PDB entry 1LDC | X-ray diffraction, 2.90 A resolution | chains A and B

== Chain A (and B) ==
Name: L-lactate dehydrogenase
Source organism: Saccharomyces cerevisiae
Notes: EC 1.1.2.3; chain B of this document is another copy of the same molecule, construct and numbering; everything in this record applies to it too
UniProtKB: P00175 (CYB2_YEAST); residues 1-511 here correspond to UniProt positions 81-591 (UniProt number = residue number + 80)
Chain sequence (511 residues; row label = number of the first residue in the row):
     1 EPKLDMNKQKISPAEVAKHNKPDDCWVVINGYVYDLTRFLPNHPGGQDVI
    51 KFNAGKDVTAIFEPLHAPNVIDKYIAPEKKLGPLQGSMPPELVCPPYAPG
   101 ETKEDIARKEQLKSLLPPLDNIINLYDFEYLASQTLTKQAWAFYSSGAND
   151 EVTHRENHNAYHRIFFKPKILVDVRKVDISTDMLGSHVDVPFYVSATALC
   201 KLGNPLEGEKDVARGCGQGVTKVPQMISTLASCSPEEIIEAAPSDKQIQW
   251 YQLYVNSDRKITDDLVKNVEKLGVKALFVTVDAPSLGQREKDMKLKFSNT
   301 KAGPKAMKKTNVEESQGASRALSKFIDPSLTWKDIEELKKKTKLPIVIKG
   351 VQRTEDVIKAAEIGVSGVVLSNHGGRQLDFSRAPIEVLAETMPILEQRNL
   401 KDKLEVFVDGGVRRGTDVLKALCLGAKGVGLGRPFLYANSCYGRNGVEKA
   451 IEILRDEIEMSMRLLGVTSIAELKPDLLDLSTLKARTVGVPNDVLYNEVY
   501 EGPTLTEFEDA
Disordered / not traced: 1-9, 297-320 (chain B: 1-101, 297-324)
Construct notes: engineered mutation Phe143 (Tyr223 in P00175)
Metal / ion sites: heme Fe: His43, His66
Residues lining bound ligands:
  - FMN (flavin mononucleotide): Phe143, Tyr144, Ser195, Ala196, Thr197, Ala198, Ser228, Gln252, Tyr254, Thr280, Lys349, Ser371, His373, Gly374, Arg376, Asp409, Gly410, Gly411, Arg413, Gly430, Leu431, Gly432, Arg433, Leu436
  - heme (HEM): Val27, Ile29, Leu36, Phe39, His43, Pro44, Gly45, Val49, Ile50, Val58, Ile61, Phe62, Leu65, His66, Val70, Ile71, Tyr74, Ile75, Tyr97, Gln139, Phe143, Ala198, Leu199, Leu230, Asp292, Lys296, Phe325
  - pyruvic acid (PYR): Phe143, Ala198, Tyr254, Arg289, His373, Arg376
UniProt features mapped onto this chain:
  - active site: His373 (Proton acceptor)
  - binding site (heme b): His43, His66, Tyr97, Gln139, Lys296
  - binding site (FMN): Ser195 to Ala198, Ser228, Gln252, Thr280, Lys349, Asp409 to Arg413, Gly432, Arg433
  - binding site (pyruvate): Tyr254, His373, Arg376

== How chain A and chain B interact ==
Pairs across the interface (101):
  Ile123(A) - Gln288(B)
  Ile123(A) - Glu290(B)
  Ile123(A) - Lys294(B)
  Asn124(A) - Glu290(B)
  Val152(A) - Pro491(B)
  Arg155(A) - Pro491(B)
  Arg155(A) - Asn492(B)  hydrogen bond (side chain-backbone)
  Glu156(A) - Pro491(B)
  Asn159(A) - Val488(B)
  Asn159(A) - Pro491(B)
  His162(A) - Phe380(B)
  His162(A) - Val488(B)
  Arg163(A) - Val488(B)  hydrogen bond (side chain-backbone)
  Ile164(A) - Phe380(B)
  Phe165(A) - Glu156(B)
  Phe165(A) - Phe380(B)
  Phe165(A) - Ser381(B)
  Phe165(A) - Arg382(B)
  Phe165(A) - Arg486(B)
  Phe166(A) - Leu378(B)  hydrophobic
  Phe166(A) - Phe380(B)  hydrogen bond (backbone-backbone)
  Phe166(A) - Arg382(B)
  Lys167(A) - Arg353(B)
  Lys167(A) - Arg382(B)
  Pro168(A) - Gln352(B)
  Pro168(A) - Arg353(B)  hydrogen bond (backbone-side chain)
  Pro168(A) - Leu378(B)  hydrophobic
  Lys169(A) - Arg353(B)
  Lys169(A) - Asp356(B)
  Ile170(A) - Val281(B)
  Ile170(A) - Asp282(B)
  Ile170(A) - Trp332(B)
  Ile170(A) - Gly350(B)
  Ile170(A) - Asp356(B)  hydrogen bond (backbone-side chain)
  Leu171(A) - Val281(B)  hydrophobic
  Leu171(A) - Leu330(B)  hydrophobic
  Leu171(A) - Thr331(B)
  Leu171(A) - Trp332(B)
  Leu171(A) - Ile335(B)  hydrophobic
  Val172(A) - Leu330(B)
  Asp173(A) - Pro328(B)
  Asp173(A) - Ser329(B)  hydrogen bond
  Asp173(A) - Leu330(B)
  Asp173(A) - Thr331(B)
  Val174(A) - Pro284(B)  hydrophobic
  Val174(A) - Pro328(B)  hydrogen bond (backbone-backbone)
  Arg175(A) - Ser329(B)  hydrogen bond
  Arg414(A) - Asn149(B)  hydrogen bond
  Arg414(A) - Asp150(B)  salt bridge
  Arg414(A) - Glu290(B)  salt bridge
  Thr416(A) - Leu378(B)
  Lys420(A) - Phe380(B)
  Met460(A) - Ser285(B)
  Met460(A) - Leu286(B)
  Met460(A) - Gly287(B)
  Arg463(A) - Ser285(B)
  Leu464(A) - Ser285(B)
  Leu464(A) - Gln377(B)
  Leu464(A) - Leu378(B)
  Leu465(A) - Leu378(B)  hydrophobic
  Asp479(A) - Arg382(B)  salt bridge
  Asp479(A) - Glu386(B)
  Asp479(A) - Lys484(B)  salt bridge
  Asp479(A) - Arg486(B)  salt bridge
  Ser481(A) - Lys484(B)  hydrogen bond
  Thr482(A) - Lys484(B)
  Thr482(A) - Arg486(B)  hydrogen bond
  Ala485(A) - Arg486(B)
  Ala485(A) - Thr487(B)
  Ala485(A) - Val488(B)  hydrogen bond (backbone-backbone)
  Arg486(A) - Val488(B)
  Thr487(A) - Thr487(B)
  Thr487(A) - Val488(B)
  Thr487(A) - Gly489(B)
  Thr487(A) - Val490(B)  hydrogen bond (backbone-backbone)
  Val488(A) - Val490(B)  hydrophobic
  Val494(A) - Pro503(B)
  Leu495(A) - Pro503(B)  hydrophobic
  Leu495(A) - Thr504(B)
  Glu498(A) - Leu505(B)
  Val499(A) - Leu505(B)  hydrophobic
  Leu505(A) - Asp127(B)
  Leu505(A) - Tyr130(B)  hydrophobic
  Thr506(A) - Pro117(B)
  Thr506(A) - Asn121(B)  hydrogen bond (side chain-backbone)
  Thr506(A) - Asp127(B)  hydrogen bond
  Thr506(A) - Tyr130(B)
  Glu507(A) - Pro117(B)
  Phe508(A) - Gln111(B)
  Phe508(A) - Leu115(B)
  Phe508(A) - Leu116(B)  hydrophobic
  Phe508(A) - Leu131(B)  hydrophobic
  Phe508(A) - Gln134(B)
  Phe508(A) - Thr135(B)
  Glu509(A) - Ser114(B)
  Glu509(A) - Leu115(B)  hydrogen bond (backbone-backbone)
  Glu509(A) - Leu116(B)
  Glu509(A) - Pro118(B)
  Asp510(A) - Leu115(B)
  Ala511(A) - Gln111(B)  hydrogen bond (backbone-side chain)
  Ala511(A) - Leu115(B)
Also at the interface, not in a pair above, chain A (50 interface residues in all): Tyr126, Glu290, Glu457, Ser461, Thr504
Also at the interface, not in a pair above, chain B (59 interface residues in all): Ile122, Tyr126, Val152, Thr153, Met293, Val351, Val494, Leu495

== Summary ==
50 residues of chain A face 59 of chain B across their interface, with 17 hydrogen bonds and 5 salt bridges.
Polar pairs include Arg414(A)-Asp150(B), Arg414(A)-Glu290(B) and Asp479(A)-Arg382(B). Ligands of chain A:
flavin mononucleotide, heme and pyruvic acid.
Both chains are L-lactate dehydrogenase (Saccharomyces cerevisiae). Entry 1LDC (X-ray structure of two
complexes of the Y143F flavocytochrome B2 mutant crystallized in the presence of ...) was determined by X-ray
diffraction (same publication as 1LCO).
